PDB entry 6WGI | electron microscopy, 10.00 A resolution (very low resolution: no residue pairs are listed; an interface is given only as per-side residue counts) | chains 9 and A of the 16 polymer chains in the assembly

Chain 9:
Molecule: Cell division control protein 6
Organism: Saccharomyces cerevisiae
UniProtKB: P09119 (CDC6_YEAST); residue numbers follow UniProt; this construct covers 1-513
Sequence (513 residues; numbered 1 to 513; the number before each row is that of its first residue):
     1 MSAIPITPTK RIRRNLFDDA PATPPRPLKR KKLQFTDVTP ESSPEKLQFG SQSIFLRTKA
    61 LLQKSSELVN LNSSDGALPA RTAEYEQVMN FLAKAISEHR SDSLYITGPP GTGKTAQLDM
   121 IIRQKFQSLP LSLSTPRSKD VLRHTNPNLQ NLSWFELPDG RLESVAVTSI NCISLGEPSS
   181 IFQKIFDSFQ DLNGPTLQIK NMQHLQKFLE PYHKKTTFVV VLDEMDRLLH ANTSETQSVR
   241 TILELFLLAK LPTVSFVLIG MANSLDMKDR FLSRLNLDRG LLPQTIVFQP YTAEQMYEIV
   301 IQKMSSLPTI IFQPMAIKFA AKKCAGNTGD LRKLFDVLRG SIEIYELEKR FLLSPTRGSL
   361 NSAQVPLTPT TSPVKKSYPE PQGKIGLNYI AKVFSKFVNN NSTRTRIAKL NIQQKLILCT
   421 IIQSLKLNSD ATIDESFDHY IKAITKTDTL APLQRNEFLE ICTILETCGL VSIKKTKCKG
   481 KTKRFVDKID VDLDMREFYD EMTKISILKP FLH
Unresolved in the structure: 1-58, 69-79, 130-162, 350-386, 513
Residues lining bound ligands: ATP-gamma-S (AGS; phosphothiophosphoric acid-adenylate ester): T82, G108, P109, P110, G111, T112, G113, K114, T115, A116, E224, Y291, Q295, M296, I299, D330, R332, K333
Swiss-Prot annotation at these positions:
  - motif: P27 to L33 (Nuclear localization signal)
  - binding site (ATP): G108 to T115
  - modified residue: T368 (Phosphothreonine)
  - mutagenesis: K29 (K29R/T: Impairs nuclear localization), K114 (K114E: Impairs ORC1-binding and leads to defective association with chromatin)

Chain A:
Molecule: Origin recognition complex subunit 1
Organism: Saccharomyces cerevisiae
UniProtKB: P54784 (ORC1_YEAST); numbering as in UniProt (aligned over 1-913)
Sequence (913 residues; row label = number of the first residue in the row):
     1 MAKTLKDLQG WEIITTDEQG NIIDGGQKRL RRRGAKTEHY LKRSSDGIKL GRGDSVVMHN
    61 EAAGTYSVYM IQELRLNTLN NVVELWALTY LRWFEVNPLA HYRQFNPDAN ILNRPLNYYN
   121 KLFSETANKN ELYLTAELAE LQLFNFIRVA NVMDGSKWEV LKGNVDPERD FTVRYICEPT
   181 GEKFVDINIE DVKAYIKKVE PREAQEYLKD LTLPSKKKEI KRGPQKKDKA TQTAQISDAE
   241 TRATDITDNE DGNEDESSDY ESPSDIDVSE DMDSGEISAD ELEEEEDEEE DEDEEEKEAR
   301 HTNSPRKRGR KIKLGKDDID ASVQPPPKKR GRKPKDPSKP RQMLLISSCR ANNTPVIRKF
   361 TKKNVARAKK KYTPFSKRFK SIAAIPDLTS LPEFYGNSSE LMASRFENKL KTTQKHQIVE
   421 TIFSKVKKQL NSSYVKEEIL KSANFQDYLP ARENEFASIY LSAYSAIESD SATTIYVAGT
   481 PGVGKTLTVR EVVKELLSSS AQREIPDFLY VEINGLKMVK PTDCYETLWN KVSGERLTWA
   541 ASMESLEFYF KRVPKNKKKT IVVLLDELDA MVTKSQDIMY NFFNWTTYEN AKLIVIAVAN
   601 TMDLPERQLG NKITSRIGFT RIMFTGYTHE ELKNIIDLRL KGLNDSFFYV DTKTGNAILI
   661 DAAGNDTTVK QTLPEDVRKV RLRMSADAIE IASRKVASVS GDARRALKVC KRAAEIAEKH
   721 YMAKHGYGYD GKTVIEDENE EQIYDDEDKD LIESNKAKDD NDDDDDNDGV QTVHITHVMK
   781 ALNETLNSHV ITFMTRLSFT AKLFIYALLN LMKKNGSQEQ ELGDIVDEIK LLIEVNGSNK
   841 FVMEIAKTLF QQGSDNISEQ LRIISWDFVL NQLLDAGILF KQTMKNDRIC CVKLNISVEE
   901 AKRAMNEDET LRN
Unresolved in the structure: 1-403, 435-447, 500-506, 556-559, 660-676, 731-768, 836-840, 908-913
Ion coordination: Mg2+: L565, D566
Residues lining bound ligands: ATP-gamma-S (AGS; phosphothiophosphoric acid-adenylate ester): S432, S433, L449, P450, T480, P481, G482, V483, G484, K485, T486, L487, E567, Y627, I635, R639, A703, R704, L707
Swiss-Prot annotation at these positions:
  - binding site (ATP): V435, G479 to L487, E567, N600, R704, G726 to T733
  - binding site (Mg(2+)): D566, E567
  - modified residue: S237 (Phosphoserine)

Chain 9 / chain A interface:
At this resolution (10 A) residue pairs are not listed: 37 residues of chain 9 and 39 of chain A lie at the interface.

Overview:
Chain 9 and chain A form an interface of 37 and 39 residues respectively. Ligands of chain 9: ATP-gamma-S.
Chain A binds ATP-gamma-S.
Here chain 9 is Cell division control protein 6 and chain A is Origin recognition complex subunit 1, both from
Saccharomyces cerevisiae. Entry 6WGI (Atomic model of the mutant OCCM (ORC-Cdc6-Cdt1-Mcm2-7 with Mcm6 WHD
truncation) loaded on DNA at 10.5 ...) was determined by electron microscopy, deposited together with 6WGC,
6WGF and 6WGG.
